PDB entry 8PBZ | electron microscopy, 11.00 A resolution (very low resolution: no residue pairs are listed; an interface is given only as per-side residue counts) | chains B and D of the 4 polymer chains in the assembly

# Chain B
Molecule: Adhesin P1
Source organism: Mycoplasmoides genitalium G37
UniProt: P20796 (ADP1_MYCGE); numbering as in UniProt (aligned over 1-1444)
Chain sequence (1444 residues; each row starts with the number of its first residue):
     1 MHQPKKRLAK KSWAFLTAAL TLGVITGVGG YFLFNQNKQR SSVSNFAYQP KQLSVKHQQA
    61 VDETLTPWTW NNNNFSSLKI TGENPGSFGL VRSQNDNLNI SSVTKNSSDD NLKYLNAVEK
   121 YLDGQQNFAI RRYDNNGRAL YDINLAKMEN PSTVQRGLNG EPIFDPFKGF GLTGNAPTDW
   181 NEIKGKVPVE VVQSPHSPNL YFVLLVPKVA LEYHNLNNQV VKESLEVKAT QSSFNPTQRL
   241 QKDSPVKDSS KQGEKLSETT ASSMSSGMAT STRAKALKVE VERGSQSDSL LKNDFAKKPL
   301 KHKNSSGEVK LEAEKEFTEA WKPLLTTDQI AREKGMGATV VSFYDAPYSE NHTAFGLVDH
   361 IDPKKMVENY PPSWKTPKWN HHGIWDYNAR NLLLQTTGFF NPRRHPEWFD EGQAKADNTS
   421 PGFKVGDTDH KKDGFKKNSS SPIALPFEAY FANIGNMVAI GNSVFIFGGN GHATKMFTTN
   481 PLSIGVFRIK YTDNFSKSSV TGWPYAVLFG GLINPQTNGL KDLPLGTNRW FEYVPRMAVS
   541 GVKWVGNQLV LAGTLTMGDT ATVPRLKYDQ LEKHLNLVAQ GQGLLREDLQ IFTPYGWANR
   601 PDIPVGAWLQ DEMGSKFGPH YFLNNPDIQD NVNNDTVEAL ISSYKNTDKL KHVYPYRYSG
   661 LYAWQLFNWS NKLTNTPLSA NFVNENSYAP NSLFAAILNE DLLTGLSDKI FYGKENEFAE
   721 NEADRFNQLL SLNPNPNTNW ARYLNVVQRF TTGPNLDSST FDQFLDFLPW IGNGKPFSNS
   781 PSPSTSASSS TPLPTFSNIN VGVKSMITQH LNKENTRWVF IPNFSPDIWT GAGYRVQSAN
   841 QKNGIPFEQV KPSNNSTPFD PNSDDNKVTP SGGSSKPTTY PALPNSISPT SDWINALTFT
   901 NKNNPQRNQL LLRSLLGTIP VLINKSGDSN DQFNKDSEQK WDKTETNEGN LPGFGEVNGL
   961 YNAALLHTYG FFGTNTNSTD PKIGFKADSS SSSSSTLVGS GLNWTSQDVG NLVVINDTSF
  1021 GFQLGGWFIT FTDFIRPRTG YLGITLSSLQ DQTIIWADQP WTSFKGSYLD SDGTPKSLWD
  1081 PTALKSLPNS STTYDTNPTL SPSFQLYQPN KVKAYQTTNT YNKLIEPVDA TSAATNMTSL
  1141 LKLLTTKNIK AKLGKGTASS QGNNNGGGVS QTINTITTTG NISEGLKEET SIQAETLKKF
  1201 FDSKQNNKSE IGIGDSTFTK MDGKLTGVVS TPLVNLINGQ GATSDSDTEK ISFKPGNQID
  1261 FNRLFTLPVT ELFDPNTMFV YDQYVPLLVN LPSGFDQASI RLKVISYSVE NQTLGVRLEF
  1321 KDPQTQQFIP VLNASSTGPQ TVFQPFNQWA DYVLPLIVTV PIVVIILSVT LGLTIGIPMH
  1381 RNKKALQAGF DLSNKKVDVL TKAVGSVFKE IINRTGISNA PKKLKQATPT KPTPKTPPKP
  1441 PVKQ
Disordered / not traced: 1-58, 783-788

# Chain D
Molecule: Mgp-operon protein 3
Source organism: Mycoplasmoides genitalium G37
UniProt: P22747 (MGP3_MYCGE); the construct has insertions or renumbered stretches relative to UniProt, so the offset changes along the chain: 1-412 = UniProt 1-412; 417-1052 = UniProt 418-1053
Chain sequence (1053 residues; row label = number of the first residue in the row; note: 4 numbers in that range are skipped by the numbering (no residue carries them; nothing is unmodelled there); a row labelled like 412A-412E holds insertion residues (412A, then the next letters in order)):
     1 MKTMRKQIYK KAYWLLLPFL PLALANTFLV KEDSKNVTAY TPFATPITDS KSDLVSLAQL
    61 DSSYQIADQT IHNTNLFVLF KSRDVKVKYE SSGSNNISFD STSQGEKPSY VVEFTNSTNI
   121 GIKWTMVKKY QLDVPNVSSD MNQVLKNLIL EQPLTKYTLN SSLAKEKGKT QREVHLGSGQ
   181 ANQWTSQRNQ HDLNNNPSPN ASTGFKLTTG NAYRKLSESW PIYEPIDGTK QGKGKDSSGW
   241 SSTEENEAKN DAPSVSGGGS SSGTFNKYLN TKQALESIGI LFDDQTPRNV ITQLYYASTS
   301 KLAVTNNHIV VMGNSFLPSM WYWVVERSAQ ENASNKPTWF ANTNLDWGED KQKQFVENQL
   361 GYKETTSTNS HNFHSKSFTQ PAYLISGIDS VNDQIIFSGF KAGSVGYDSS SS
412A-412E SSSSS
   417 SSSTKDQALA WSTTTSLDSK TGYKDLVTND TGLNGPINGS FSIQDTFSFV VPYSGNHTNN
   477 GTTGPIKTAY PVKKDQKSTV KINSLINATP LNSYGDEGIG VFDALGLNYN FKSNQERLPS
   537 RTDQIFVYGI VSPNELRSAK SSADSTGSDT KVNWSNTQSR YLPVPYNYSE GIIDADGFKR
   597 PENRGASVTT FSGLKSIAPD GFANSIANFS VGLKAGIDPN PVMSGKKANY GAVVLTRGGV
   657 VRLNFNPGND SLLSTTDNNI APISFSFTPF TAAESAVDLT TFKEVTYNQE SGLWSYIFDS
   717 SLKPSHDGKQ TPVTDNMGFS VITVSRTGIE LNQDQATTTL DVAPSALAVQ SGIQSTTQTL
   777 TGVLPLSEEF SAVIAKDSDQ NKIDIYKNNN GLFEIDTQLS NSVATNNGGL APSYTENRVD
   837 AWGKVEFADN SVLQARNLVD KTVDEIINTP EILNSFFRFT PAFEDQKATL VATKQSDTSL
   897 SVSPRIQFLD GNFYDLNSTI AGVPLNIGFP SRVFAGFAAL PAWVIPVSVG SSVGILFILL
   957 VLGLGIGIPM YRVRKLQDAS FVNVFKKVDT LTTAVGSVYK KIITQTGVVK KAPSALKAAN
  1017 PSVKKPAAFL KPPVQPPSKP EGEQKAVEVK SEETKS
Disordered / not traced: 1-24, 258-260, 412A-412E, 471-477, 592-602

# How chain B and chain D interact
At this resolution (11 A) residue pairs are not listed: 60 residues of chain B and 64 of chain D lie at the interface.
From the paper, about this interface:
  - interface residues, chain B: Ile1173(B)

# In short
60 residues of chain B and 64 residues of chain D are in contact. The paper reports the interface residue
Ile1173(B).
Here chain B is Adhesin P1 and chain D is Mgp-operon protein 3, both from Mycoplasmoides genitalium G37. Entry
8PBZ (Sub-tomogram average of the Nap adhesion complex from the human pathogen Mycoplasma genitalium at 11
Angstrom) was determined by electron microscopy together with 8PBX, 8PBY, 8PC0 and 8PC1 from the same study.
